Entry 2JEG (X-ray diffraction, 2.38 A resolution); this record covers chains A and P of the 3 polymer chains in the assembly.

Chain A:
Name: DNA polymerase IV
Organism: Sulfolobus solfataricus
Notes: EC 2.7.7.7
UniProt: Q97W02 (DPO42_SULSO); residue numbers follow UniProt; this construct covers 1-352
Sequence (358 residues; row label = number of the first residue in the row; numbers below 1 keep their minus sign (His-5 is residue -5)):
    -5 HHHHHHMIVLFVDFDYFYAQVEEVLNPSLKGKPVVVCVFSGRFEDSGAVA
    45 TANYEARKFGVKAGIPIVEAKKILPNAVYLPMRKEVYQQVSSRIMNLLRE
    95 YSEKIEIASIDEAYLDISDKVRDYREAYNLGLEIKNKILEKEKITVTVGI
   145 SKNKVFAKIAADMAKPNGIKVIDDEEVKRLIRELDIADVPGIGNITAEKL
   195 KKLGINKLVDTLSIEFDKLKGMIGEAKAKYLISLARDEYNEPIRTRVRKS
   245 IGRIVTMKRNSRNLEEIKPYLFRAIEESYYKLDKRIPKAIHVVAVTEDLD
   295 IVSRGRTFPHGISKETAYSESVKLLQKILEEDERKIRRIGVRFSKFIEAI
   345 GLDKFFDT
Disordered / not traced: -5 to -1, 343-352
Ion coordination: Ca2+ site 1: Asp7, Asp105, Glu106 (together with 2'-deoxyguanosine-5'-triphosphate); Ca2+ site 2: Asp7, Phe8, Asp105, Lys159 (together with 2'-deoxyguanosine-5'-triphosphate); Ca2+ site 3: Ala181, Ile186
Ligand contacts: 2'-deoxyguanosine-5'-triphosphate (DGT): Asp7, Phe8, Asp9, Tyr10, Phe11, Tyr12, Val32, Val43, Ala44, Thr45, Tyr48, Arg51, Ala57, Gly58, Met76, Ile104, Asp105, Lys159
Curated features (UniProtKB/Swiss-Prot):
  - active site: Glu106
  - binding site (Mg(2+)): Asp7, Asp105
  - site: Tyr12 (Substrate discrimination)

Chain P:
Molecule: 14-nt DNA strand
Sequence (14 nucleotides; numbered 1 to 14; the number before each row is that of its first residue):
     1 GGGGGAAGGATTCC
Modified positions: DOC (2',3'-dideoxycytidine-5'-monophosphate) at position 14
Ion coordination: Ca2+: DC13 (together with 2'-deoxyguanosine-5'-triphosphate)

How chain A and chain P interact:
Residue-residue contacts (30):
  Ala102(A) - DOC_14(P)  sugar contact
  Ser103(A) - DOC_14(P)  sugar contact
  Glu106(A) - DOC_14(P)  sugar contact
  Lys152(A) - DOC_14(P)  phosphate contact
  Pro184(A) - DC13(P)  phosphate contact
  Gly185(A) - DT12(P)  sugar contact
  Gly185(A) - DC13(P)  hydrogen bond to the phosphate
  Ile186(A) - DT12(P)  phosphate contact
  Ile186(A) - DC13(P)  phosphate contact
  Gly187(A) - DT12(P)  hydrogen bond to the phosphate
  Gly187(A) - DC13(P)  hydrogen bond to the phosphate
  Asn188(A) - DT12(P)  phosphate contact
  Ile189(A) - DT11(P)  phosphate contact
  Ile189(A) - DT12(P)  hydrogen bond to the phosphate
  Thr190(A) - DT11(P)  phosphate contact
  Thr190(A) - DT12(P)  hydrogen bond to the phosphate
  Lys193(A) - DT11(P)  salt bridge to the phosphate
  Lys221(A) - DT12(P)  sugar contact
  Arg240(A) - DOC_14(P)  hydrogen bond to the base
  Val296(A) - DG9(P)  phosphate contact
  Ser297(A) - DG8(P)  sugar contact
  Ser297(A) - DG9(P)  hydrogen bond to the phosphate
  Arg298(A) - DG8(P)  salt bridge to the phosphate
  Arg298(A) - DG9(P)  salt bridge to the phosphate
  Gly299(A) - DG8(P)  hydrogen bond to the phosphate
  Arg300(A) - DA7(P)  phosphate contact
  Thr301(A) - DA6(P)  phosphate contact
  Thr301(A) - DA7(P)  hydrogen bond to the phosphate
  Lys321(A) - DG8(P)  salt bridge to the phosphate
  Lys339(A) - DA6(P)  salt bridge to the phosphate
Also at the interface, not in a pair above, chain A (24 interface residues in all): Val183, Ile295

Overview:
Chain A and chain P form an interface of 24 and 8 residues respectively; the contacts include 9 hydrogen bonds
and 5 salt bridges. Polar contacts include Arg240(A)-DOC_14(P), Gly185(A)-DC13(P) and Gly187(A)-DT12(P). Bound
to chain A: 2'-deoxyguanosine-5'-triphosphate.
Chain A is DNA polymerase IV (Sulfolobus solfataricus) and chain P is a 14-nt DNA strand; the structure, The
Molecular Basis of Selectivity of Nucleoside Triphosphate Incorporation Opposite O6-Benzylguanine by
Sulfolobus solfataricus DNA Polymerase ..., was determined by X-ray diffraction together with 2JEF, 2JEI and
2JEJ from the same study.
